Entry 3EW5 (X-ray diffraction, 3.10 A resolution); this record covers chain A.

== Chain A ==
Protein: macro domain of Non-structural protein 3
Organism: Feline infectious peritonitis virus
UniProt: Q98VG9 (R1AB_FIPV); residues 34-201 here correspond to UniProt positions 1331-1498 (UniProt number = residue number + 1297)
Amino-acid sequence (168 residues; numbered 34 to 201; the number before each row is that of its first residue):
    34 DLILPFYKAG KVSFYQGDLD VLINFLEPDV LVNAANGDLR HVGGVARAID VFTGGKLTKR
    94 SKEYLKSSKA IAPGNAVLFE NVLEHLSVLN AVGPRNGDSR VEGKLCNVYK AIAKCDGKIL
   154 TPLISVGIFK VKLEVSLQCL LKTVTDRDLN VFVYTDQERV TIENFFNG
Residues lining bound ligands: sn-glycerol-1-phosphate (1GP): Ala67, Ala68, Asn69, Arg73, Val75, Gly76, Ala79, Leu156, Ile157, Ser158, Val159, Gly160, Ile161, Phe162, Lys163
Reported in the primary citation:
  - binding site for sn-glycerol-1-phosphate: Ser158 to Phe162

== Summary ==
Chain A binds sn-glycerol-1-phosphate. The paper reports a binding site for sn-glycerol-1-phosphate at Ser158.
Chain A is macro domain of Non-structural protein 3 (Feline infectious peritonitis virus); the structure,
Structure of the tetragonal crystal form of X (ADRP) domain from FCoV, was determined by X-ray diffraction
together with 3JZT and 3ETI from the same study.
